9IHD - chains G and J of the 12 polymer chains in the assembly; structure by electron microscopy, 2.97 A resolution.

# Chain G
Molecule: Histone H2A type 1
From: Xenopus laevis
UniProtKB: P06897 (H2A1_XENLA); residues 10-120 here correspond to UniProt positions 11-121 (UniProt number = residue number + 1)
Amino-acid sequence (111 residues; each row starts with the number of its first residue):
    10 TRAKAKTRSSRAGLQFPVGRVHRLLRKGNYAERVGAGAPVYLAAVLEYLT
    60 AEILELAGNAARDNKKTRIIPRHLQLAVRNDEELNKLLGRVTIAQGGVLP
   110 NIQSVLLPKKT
Not modelled in the structure: 10, 118-120
Construct notes: conflict Arg99 (Gly100 in P06897)
UniProt features mapped onto this chain:
  - modified residue: Lys36 (N6-(2-hydroxyisobutyryl)lysine), Lys74 (N6-(2-hydroxyisobutyryl)lysine), Lys75 (N6-(2-hydroxyisobutyryl)lysine), Lys95 (N6-(2-hydroxyisobutyryl)lysine), Gln104 (N5-methylglutamine), Lys118 (N6-(2-hydroxyisobutyryl)lysine)
  - cross-link (Glycyl lysine isopeptide (Lys-Gly)): Lys13 (interchain with G-Cter in ubiquitin), Lys15 (interchain with G-Cter in ubiquitin), Lys119 (interchain with G-Cter in ubiquitin)

# Chain J
Molecule: Widom-601 DNA
Sequence (147 nucleotides; row label = number of the first residue in the row; numbers below 1 keep their minus sign (DA-73 is residue -73)):
   -73 ATCGAGAATCCCGGTGCCGAGGCCGCTCAATTGGTCGTAGACAGCTCTAG
   -23 CACCGCTTAAACGCACGTACGCGCTGTCCCCCGCGTTTTAACCGCCAAGG
    27 GGATTACTCCCTAGTCTCCAGGCACGTGTCAGATATATACATCCGAT
Not modelled in the structure: -73, 73

# Chain G / chain J interface
Pairs across the interface - 17 pairs, chain G then chain J:
  Arg11(G) - DT-43(J)  base contact
  Arg11(G) - DT-42(J)  sugar contact
  Ala12(G) - DG-41(J)  phosphate contact
  Lys13(G) - DT-42(J)  phosphate contact
  Ala14(G) - DT-43(J)  phosphate contact
  Ala14(G) - DT-42(J)  phosphate contact
  Lys15(G) - DT-43(J)  hydrogen bond to the phosphate
  Lys15(G) - DT-42(J)  hydrogen bond to the phosphate
  Thr16(G) - DT-43(J)  phosphate contact
  Arg17(G) - DT-43(J)  salt bridge to the phosphate
  Arg20(G) - DT-42(J)  salt bridge to the phosphate
  Gly28(G) - DT-43(J)  phosphate contact
  Arg29(G) - DA-44(J)  phosphate contact
  Arg32(G) - DA-45(J)  phosphate contact
  Arg32(G) - DA-44(J)  salt bridge to the phosphate
  Arg42(G) - DA-35(J)  sugar contact
  Arg77(G) - DA-54(J)  sugar contact

# Overview
The interface between chain G and chain J involves 13 residues on one side and 7 on the other; the contacts
include 2 hydrogen bonds and 3 salt bridges. Among the polar pairs are Lys15(G)-DT-43(J), Lys15(G)-DT-42(J)
and Arg17(G)-DT-43(J).
Here chain G is Histone H2A type 1 (Xenopus laevis) and chain J is Widom-601 DNA. Entry 9IHD (Nucleosome core
particle bound by one molecule of DTT-reduced native monomeric myeloperoxidase) was determined by electron
microscopy together with 9GEN, 9GEO, 9GEP, 9GEQ, 9GER, 9IHE and 9IHF from the same study.
